PDB entry 6Q1C | X-ray diffraction, 1.76 A resolution | chain A

# Chain A
Molecule: Periplasmic chelated iron-binding protein YfeA
From: Yersinia pestis
UniProtKB: Q56952 (YFEA_YERPE); numbering as in UniProt (aligned over 1-311)
Amino-acid sequence (311 residues; numbered 1 to 311; the number before each row is that of its first residue):
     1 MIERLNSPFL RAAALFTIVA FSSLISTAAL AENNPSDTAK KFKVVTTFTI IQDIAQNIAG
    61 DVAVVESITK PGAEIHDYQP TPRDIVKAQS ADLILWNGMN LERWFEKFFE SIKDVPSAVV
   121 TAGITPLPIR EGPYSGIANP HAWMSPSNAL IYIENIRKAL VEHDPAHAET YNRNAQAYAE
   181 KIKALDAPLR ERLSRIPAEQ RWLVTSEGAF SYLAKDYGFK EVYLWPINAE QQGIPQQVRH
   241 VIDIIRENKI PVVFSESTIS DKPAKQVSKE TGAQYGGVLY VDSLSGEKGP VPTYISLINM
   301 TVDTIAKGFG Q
Disordered / not traced: 1-39, 226-238
From the paper describing this entry:
  - conformationally variable residues (order/disorder transition, side-chain flip): Glu207, Pro226 to Val238

# Summary
The paper reports conformational variability at Glu207 and Pro226.
Chain A is Periplasmic chelated iron-binding protein YfeA (Yersinia pestis); the structure, Apo YfeA extracted
from the E. coli periplasm, was determined by X-ray diffraction (same publication as 6Q1D).
